8J4A - chains C and B of the 4 polymer chains in the assembly; structure by X-ray diffraction, 1.97 A resolution.

# Chain C
Name: Sequence-variable mosaic (SVM) signal sequence domain-containing protein
Organism: Onion yellows phytoplasma OY-M
UniProt: Q6YQ57 (Q6YQ57_ONYPE); residues 33-135 here = UniProt positions 33-135
Chain sequence (104 residues; row label = number of the first residue in the row):
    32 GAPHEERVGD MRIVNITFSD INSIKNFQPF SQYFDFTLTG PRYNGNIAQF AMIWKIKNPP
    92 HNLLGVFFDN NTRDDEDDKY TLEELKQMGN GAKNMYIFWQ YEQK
Unresolved in the structure: 32, 134-135
Construct notes: expression tag (32)
What the authors report for this chain:
  - specificity-determining residues: Thr68, Ile84

# Chain B
Name: 26S proteasome non-ATPase regulatory subunit 4 homolog
Organism: Arabidopsis thaliana
UniProt: P55034 (PSMD4_ARATH); numbering as in UniProt (aligned over 1-193)
Chain sequence (194 residues; row label = number of the first residue in the row; numbering starts at 0):
     0 GMVLEATMIC IDNSEWMRNG DYSPSRLQAQ TEAVNLLCGA KTQSNPENTV GILTMAGKGV
    60 RVLTTPTSDL GKILACMHGL DVGGEINLTA AIQIAQLALK HRQNKNQRQR IIVFAGSPIK
   120 YEKKALEIVG KRLKKNSVSL DIVNFGEDDD EEKPQKLEAL LTAVNNNDGS HIVHVPSGAN
   180 ALSDVLLSTP VFTG
Unresolved in the structure: 147
Construct notes: expression tag (0)
What the authors report for this chain:
  - mutagenesis - G38H, G38H/A39S, G70N: abolished binding to Sequence-variable mosaic (SVM) signal sequence domain-containing protein (chain C)
  - mutagenesis - A39S: unchanged binding to Sequence-variable mosaic (SVM) signal sequence domain-containing protein (chain C)
  - specificity-determining residues: Leu69, Gly70
  - specificity-determining residues: Gln42 (proposed by the authors, not directly observed)

# Chain C / chain B interface
Residue-residue contacts (12; chain C residue first):
  Lys88(C) - Pro23(B)
  Lys88(C) - Ser24(B)
  Lys110(C) - Arg17(B)
  Tyr111(C) - Arg17(B)
  Glu114(C) - His77(B)  salt bridge
  Glu114(C) - Gly78(B)  hydrogen bond (side chain-backbone)
  Glu115(C) - Arg17(B)  salt bridge
  Glu115(C) - Leu79(B)
  Glu115(C) - Val81(B)
  Lys117(C) - His77(B)  hydrogen bond
  Gln118(C) - Gly78(B)  hydrogen bond (side chain-backbone)
  Gln118(C) - Asp80(B)
Also at the interface, not in a pair above, chain C (8 interface residues in all): Asn89
Also at the interface, not in a pair above, chain B (10 interface residues in all): Glu14, Met76
The authors on this interface:
  - hot spots on chain C (mutagenesis) - F58D: abolished binding to 26S proteasome non-ATPase regulatory subunit 4 homolog (chain B)
  - hot spots on chain B (mutagenesis) - L69T, L73D: abolished binding to Sequence-variable mosaic (SVM) signal sequence domain-containing protein (chain C)

# Overview
The interface between chain C and chain B involves 8 residues on one side and 10 on the other, with 3 hydrogen
bonds and 2 salt bridges. Among the polar pairs are Glu114(C)-His77(B), Glu115(C)-Arg17(B) and
Glu114(C)-Gly78(B). The paper reports that G38H, G38H/A39S and G70N of chain B, among others, abolish binding
to Sequence-variable mosaic (SVM) signal sequence domain-containing protein (chain C); specificity
determinants Thr68(C), Ile84(C) and Leu69(B) among others; 7 substitutions were tested in all.
Chain C is Sequence-variable mosaic (SVM) signal sequence domain-containing protein (Onion yellows phytoplasma
OY-M) and chain B is 26S proteasome non-ATPase regulatory subunit 4 homolog (Arabidopsis thaliana); the
structure, Crystal structure of OY phytoplasma SAP05 in complex with AtRPN10, was determined by X-ray
diffraction (same publication as 8J48, 8J49 and 8J4B).
